3M30 - chains E and F of the 6 polymer chains in the assembly; structure by X-ray diffraction, 1.45 A resolution.

# Chain E
Name: Methyl-coenzyme M reductase I subunit beta
Organism: Methanothermobacter marburgensis
Notes: EC 2.8.4.1
Reference sequence: P11560 (MCRB_METTM); residues 2-443 here = UniProt positions 2-443
Sequence (442 residues; each row starts with the number of its first residue):
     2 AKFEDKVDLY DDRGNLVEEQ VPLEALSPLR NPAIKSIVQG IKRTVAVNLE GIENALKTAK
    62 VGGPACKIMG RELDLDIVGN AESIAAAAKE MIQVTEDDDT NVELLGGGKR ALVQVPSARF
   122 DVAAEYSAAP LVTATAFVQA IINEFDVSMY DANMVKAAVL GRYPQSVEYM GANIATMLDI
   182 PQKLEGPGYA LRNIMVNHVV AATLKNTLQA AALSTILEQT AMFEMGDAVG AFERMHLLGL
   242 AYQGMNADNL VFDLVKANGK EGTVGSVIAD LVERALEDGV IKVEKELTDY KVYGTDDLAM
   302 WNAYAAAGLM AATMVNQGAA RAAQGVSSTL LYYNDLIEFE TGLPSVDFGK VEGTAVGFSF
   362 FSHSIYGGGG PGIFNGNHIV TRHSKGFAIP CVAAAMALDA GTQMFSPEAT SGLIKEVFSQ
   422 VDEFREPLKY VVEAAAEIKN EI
Curated features (UniProtKB/Swiss-Prot):
  - binding site (coenzyme M): Tyr367
  - binding site (coenzyme B): Gly369
Small-molecule neighbours:
  - 1-thioethanesulfonic acid (COM): Phe361, Ser365, Tyr367
  - factor 430 (F43): Ser365, Ile366, Tyr367
  - Coenzyme B / XP9: Phe361, Phe362, Tyr367, Gly368, Gly369, His379, Ile380, Val381

# Chain F
Name: Methyl-coenzyme M reductase I subunit gamma
Organism: Methanothermobacter marburgensis
Notes: EC 2.8.4.1
Reference sequence: P11562 (MCRG_METTM); numbering as in UniProt (aligned over 2-249)
Sequence (248 residues; row label = number of the first residue in the row):
     2 AQYYPGTTKV AQNRRNFCNP EYELEKLREI SDEDVVKILG HRAPGEEYPS VHPPLEEMDE
    62 PEDAIREMVE PIDGAKAGDR VRYIQFTDSM YFAPAQPYVR SRAYLCRYRG ADAGTLSGRQ
   122 IIETRERDLE KISKELLETE FFDPARSGVR GKSVHGHSLR LDEDGMMFDM LRRQIYNKDT
   182 GRVEMVKNQI GDELDEPVDL GEPLDEETLM EKTTIYRVDG EAYRDDVEAV EIMQRIHVLR
   242 SQGGFNLE
Disordered / not traced: 248-249
Curated features (UniProtKB/Swiss-Prot):
  - binding site (coenzyme M): Arg120
Ion coordination: Mg2+ near Glu30 (its only coordinating residue here)
Small-molecule neighbours: factor 430 (F43): Leu117, Ser118, Gly119, Arg120, Lys153, Ser154, Val155, His156, Gly157, His158

# Interface between chain E and chain F
Residue-residue contacts (119; chain E residue first):
  Asp13(E) with Ala65(F)
  Arg14(E) with Glu63(F), salt bridge; Asp64(F); Ala65(F); Glu68(F), salt bridge
  Lys206(E) with Asp64(F); Arg67(F), hydrogen bond (backbone-side chain)
  Asn207(E) with Asp64(F)
  Thr208(E) with Asp64(F), hydrogen bond; Ile66(F); Arg67(F)
  Leu209(E) with Ile66(F), hydrophobic
  Phe233(E) with Gly244(F); Gly245(F); Phe246(F); Asn247(F)
  Phe253(E) with Ala65(F), hydrophobic; Met69(F), hydrophobic
  Val256(E) with Met69(F), hydrophobic; Val70(F), hydrophobic
  Lys257(E) with Met69(F)
  Asn259(E) with Arg110(F)
  Gly260(E) with Met69(F); Val70(F); Glu71(F), hydrogen bond (backbone-backbone); Arg110(F), hydrogen bond (backbone-side chain)
  Lys261(E) with Met69(F); Glu71(F); Arg110(F)
  Glu262(E) with Arg110(F), hydrogen bond (backbone-side chain)
  Gly263(E) with Arg110(F), hydrogen bond (backbone-side chain)
  Thr264(E) with Leu106(F); Cys107(F), hydrogen bond (side chain-backbone); Arg108(F); Tyr109(F)
  Val265(E) with Leu106(F), hydrogen bond (backbone-backbone)
  Gly266(E) with Leu106(F), hydrogen bond (backbone-backbone)
  Glu285(E) with Arg236(F), salt bridge
  Lys286(E) with Glu232(F), salt bridge
  Leu288(E) with Glu229(F); Glu232(F); Ile233(F), hydrophobic
  Thr289(E) with Thr8(F); Glu229(F), hydrogen bond
  Tyr291(E) with Gln3(F); Tyr5(F); Pro6(F), hydrophobic; Ile233(F), hydrophobic
  Lys292(E) with Gln3(F), hydrogen bond (backbone-side chain)
  Val293(E) with Ile233(F), hydrophobic; Arg236(F)
  Tyr294(E) with Gln3(F); Arg236(F), hydrogen bond (backbone-side chain)
  Met315(E) with Ile66(F), hydrophobic; Val70(F)
  Val316(E) with Val70(F)
  Asn317(E) with Arg110(F); Gly111(F), hydrogen bond (side chain-backbone); Ala112(F), hydrogen bond (side chain-backbone)
  Gly319(E) with Val70(F)
  Ala320(E) with Val70(F); Glu71(F); Pro72(F); Ile73(F), hydrogen bond (backbone-backbone); Ala76(F); Arg110(F)
  Ala321(E) with Ala76(F); Gly111(F); Arg126(F), hydrogen bond (backbone-side chain)
  Arg322(E) with Leu56(F); Glu61(F), salt bridge; Arg67(F), hydrogen bond (side chain-backbone); Val70(F), hydrogen bond (side chain-backbone); Arg126(F), hydrogen bond (backbone-side chain)
  Gln325(E) with Val82(F); Asp113(F), hydrogen bond; Glu124(F), hydrogen bond
  Gly326(E) with Asp113(F)
  Ser329(E) with Leu106(F); Asp113(F); Ala114(F), hydrogen bond (side chain-backbone)
  Tyr333(E) with Tyr99(F); Ser102(F); Leu106(F), hydrophobic; Ala114(F); Thr116(F), hydrogen bond
  Asp336(E) with Arg103(F), salt bridge
  Leu337(E) with Cys19(F), hydrophobic; Arg103(F); Cys107(F), hydrophobic
  Glu339(E) with Ile237(F); Arg241(F), salt bridge
  Phe340(E) with Tyr4(F); Tyr5(F), hydrophobic; Pro6(F); Arg103(F); Met234(F), hydrophobic
  Glu341(E) with Ala2(F); Gln3(F), hydrogen bond (side chain-backbone); Tyr4(F), hydrogen bond (side chain-backbone)
  Gly343(E) with Arg236(F), hydrogen bond (backbone-side chain); Ile237(F); Leu240(F)
  Leu344(E) with Ile237(F)
  Pro345(E) with Ile237(F)
  Phe349(E) with Arg241(F); Gly244(F)
  Gly350(E) with Arg241(F)
  Glu353(E) with Arg241(F), salt bridge
  His364(E) with Asp113(F), salt bridge; Glu124(F), salt bridge
  Ala398(E) with Arg67(F), hydrogen bond (backbone-side chain)
  Leu399(E) with Arg67(F)
  Ala401(E) with His53(F); Leu56(F), hydrophobic; Met59(F)
  Gly402(E) with Val52(F); His53(F)
  Thr403(E) with Arg126(F)
Other interface residues (no listed pair), chain E (63 interface residues in all): Leu205, Asp290, Gly295, Gln318, Ala323, Ser328, Thr330, Ser346, Asp400
Other interface residues (no listed pair), chain F (53 interface residues in all): Pro62

# Overview
Chain E and chain F form an interface of 63 and 53 residues respectively, with 27 hydrogen bonds and 10 salt
bridges. Polar contacts include Arg14(E)-Glu63(F), Arg14(E)-Glu68(F) and Glu285(E)-Arg236(F). Factor 430 is
bound between chain E and chain F.
Here chain E is Methyl-coenzyme M reductase I subunit beta and chain F is Methyl-coenzyme M reductase I
subunit gamma, both from Methanothermobacter marburgensis. Entry 3M30 (Structural Insight into Methyl-Coenzyme
M Reductase Chemistry using Coenzyme B Analogues) was determined by X-ray diffraction, deposited together with
3M1V, 3M2R, 3M2U, 3M2V and 3M32.
